Entry 8S32 (electron microscopy, 2.45 A resolution); this record covers chains A and L of the 28 polymer chains in the assembly.

# Chain A (and L)
Name: Chaperonin GroEL
Organism: Escherichia coli
Notes: EC 5.6.1.7; chain L of this document is another copy of the same molecule, construct and numbering; everything in this record applies to it too
Reference sequence: P0A6F5 (CH60_ECOLI); residues 0-547 here correspond to UniProt positions 1-548 (UniProt number = residue number + 1)
Sequence (548 residues; row label = number of the first residue in the row; numbering starts at 0):
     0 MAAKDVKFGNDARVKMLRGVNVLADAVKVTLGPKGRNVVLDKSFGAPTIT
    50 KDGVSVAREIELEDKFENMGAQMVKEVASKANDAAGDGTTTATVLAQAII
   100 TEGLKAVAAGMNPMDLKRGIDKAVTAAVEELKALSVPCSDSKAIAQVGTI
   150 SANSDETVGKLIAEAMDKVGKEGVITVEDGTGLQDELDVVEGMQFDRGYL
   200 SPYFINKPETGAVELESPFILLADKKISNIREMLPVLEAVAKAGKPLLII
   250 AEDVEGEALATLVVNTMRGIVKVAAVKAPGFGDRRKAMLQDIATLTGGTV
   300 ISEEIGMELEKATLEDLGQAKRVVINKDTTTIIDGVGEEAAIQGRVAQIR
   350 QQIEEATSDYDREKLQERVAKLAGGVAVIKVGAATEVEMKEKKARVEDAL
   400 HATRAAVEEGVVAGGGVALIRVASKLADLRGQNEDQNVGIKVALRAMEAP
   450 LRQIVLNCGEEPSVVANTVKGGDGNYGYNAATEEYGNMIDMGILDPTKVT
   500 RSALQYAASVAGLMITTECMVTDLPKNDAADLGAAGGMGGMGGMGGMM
Disordered / not traced: 0, 526-547

# Interface between chain A and chain L
Pairs across the interface (6; chain A residue first):
  Glu-460(A) with Ser-462(L)
  Ser-462(A) with Glu-460(L); Val-463(L)
  Val-463(A) with Ser-462(L); Asn-466(L)
  Asn-466(A) with Val-463(L)

# Overview
Chain A and chain L each contribute 4 residues to their interface.
Chain A and chain L are both Chaperonin GroEL (Escherichia coli); the structure, GroEL with bound GroTAC
peptide, was determined by electron microscopy.
